Entry 8EG5 (X-ray diffraction, 2.14 A resolution); this record covers chains B and D of the 4 polymer chains in the assembly.

[Chain B (and D)]
Name: Caspase-6 subunit p11
Source organism: Homo sapiens
Notes: chain D of this document is another copy of the same molecule, construct and numbering; everything in this record applies to it too
Reference sequence: P55212 (CASP6_HUMAN); numbering as in UniProt (aligned over 194-293)
Chain sequence (109 residues; numbered 193 to 301; the number before each row is that of its first residue):
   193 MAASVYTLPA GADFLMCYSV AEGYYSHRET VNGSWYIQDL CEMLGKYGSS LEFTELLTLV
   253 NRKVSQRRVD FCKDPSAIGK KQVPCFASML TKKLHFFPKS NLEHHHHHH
Not modelled in the structure: 193-195, 293-301
Sequence notes: initiating methionine (193); expression tag (294-301)
Covalently attached groups: compound UCI linked to Cys-264
Residues lining bound ligands: UCI ((3R,5S)-1-(ethanesulfonyl)-5-phenyl-N-[4-(trifluoromethoxy)phenyl]piperidine-3-carboxamide (bound form)): Tyr-217, Ser-218, His-219, Arg-220, Gly-225, Ser-226, Phe-263, Lys-265
From the paper describing this entry:
  - binding site for UCI: Arg-220, Cys-264
  - conformationally variable residues (side-chain flip): Arg-220
  - mutagenesis - C264A: abolished binding to UCI

[How chain B and chain D interact]
Contacting residue pairs - 57 pairs, chain B then chain D:
  Tyr-198(B) / Gln-258(D)
  Thr-199(B) / Ser-257(D)
  Thr-199(B) / Lys-273(D)  hydrogen bond (backbone-side chain)
  Leu-200(B) / Lys-273(D)
  Pro-201(B) / Ser-257(D)
  Pro-201(B) / Lys-273(D)
  Pro-201(B) / Gln-274(D)
  Pro-201(B) / Val-275(D)
  Gly-203(B) / Val-275(D)
  Ala-213(B) / Met-281(D)  hydrophobic
  Glu-247(B) / Lys-285(D)  salt bridge
  Thr-250(B) / Leu-282(D)
  Thr-250(B) / Thr-283(D)
  Thr-250(B) / Lys-284(D)
  Asn-253(B) / Ser-280(D)  hydrogen bond (side chain-backbone)
  Asn-253(B) / Met-281(D)
  Asn-253(B) / Leu-282(D)  hydrogen bond (side chain-backbone)
  Asn-253(B) / Thr-283(D)
  Arg-254(B) / Thr-283(D)  hydrogen bond (side chain-backbone)
  Ser-257(B) / Thr-199(D)
  Ser-257(B) / Pro-201(D)
  Ser-257(B) / Thr-283(D)
  Gln-258(B) / Tyr-198(D)
  Lys-273(B) / Thr-199(D)  hydrogen bond (side chain-backbone)
  Lys-273(B) / Leu-200(D)
  Lys-273(B) / Pro-201(D)
  Gln-274(B) / Pro-201(D)
  Val-275(B) / Pro-201(D)
  Val-275(B) / Gly-203(D)
  Val-275(B) / Ala-204(D)  hydrophobic
  Val-275(B) / Met-281(D)
  Pro-276(B) / Met-281(D)
  Cys-277(B) / Ala-279(D)  hydrophobic
  Cys-277(B) / Ser-280(D)
  Cys-277(B) / Met-281(D)  hydrophobic
  Phe-278(B) / Phe-278(D)
  Phe-278(B) / Ala-279(D)
  Phe-278(B) / Ser-280(D)  hydrogen bond (backbone-backbone)
  Ala-279(B) / Cys-277(D)  hydrophobic
  Ala-279(B) / Phe-278(D)
  Ala-279(B) / Ala-279(D)  hydrophobic
  Ser-280(B) / Asn-253(D)  hydrogen bond (backbone-side chain)
  Ser-280(B) / Cys-277(D)
  Ser-280(B) / Phe-278(D)  hydrogen bond (backbone-backbone)
  Met-281(B) / Ala-213(D)  hydrophobic
  Met-281(B) / Asn-253(D)
  Met-281(B) / Val-275(D)
  Met-281(B) / Pro-276(D)
  Met-281(B) / Cys-277(D)  hydrophobic
  Leu-282(B) / Thr-250(D)
  Leu-282(B) / Asn-253(D)  hydrogen bond (backbone-side chain)
  Thr-283(B) / Thr-250(D)
  Thr-283(B) / Asn-253(D)
  Thr-283(B) / Arg-254(D)  hydrogen bond (backbone-side chain)
  Thr-283(B) / Ser-257(D)
  Lys-284(B) / Thr-250(D)
  Lys-285(B) / Glu-247(D)  salt bridge
Other interface residues (no listed pair), chain B (26 interface residues in all): Ala-204

[Overview]
The chain B/chain D interface involves 26 residues from each chain, with 10 hydrogen bonds and 2 salt bridges.
Polar pairs include Glu-247(B)/Lys-285(D), Thr-199(B)/Lys-273(D) and Asn-253(B)/Ser-280(D). Compound UCI is
covalently linked to Cys-264(B). From the paper: a binding site for UCI at Arg-220(B) and Cys-264(B); C264A of
chain B abolishes binding to UCI.
Chain B and chain D are both Caspase-6 subunit p11 (Homo sapiens); the structure, huCaspase-6 in complex with
inhibitor 3a, was determined by X-ray diffraction.
